PDB entry 8UNF | electron microscopy, 3.15 A resolution | chains C and B of the 10 polymer chains in the assembly

[Chain C (and B)]
Name: Sliding-clamp-loader large subunit
Organism: Tequatrovirus T4
Notes: chain B of this document is another copy of the same molecule, construct and numbering; everything in this record applies to it too
Reference sequence: P04526 (LOADL_BPT4); numbering as in UniProt (aligned over 1-319)
Chain sequence (319 residues; each row starts with the number of its first residue):
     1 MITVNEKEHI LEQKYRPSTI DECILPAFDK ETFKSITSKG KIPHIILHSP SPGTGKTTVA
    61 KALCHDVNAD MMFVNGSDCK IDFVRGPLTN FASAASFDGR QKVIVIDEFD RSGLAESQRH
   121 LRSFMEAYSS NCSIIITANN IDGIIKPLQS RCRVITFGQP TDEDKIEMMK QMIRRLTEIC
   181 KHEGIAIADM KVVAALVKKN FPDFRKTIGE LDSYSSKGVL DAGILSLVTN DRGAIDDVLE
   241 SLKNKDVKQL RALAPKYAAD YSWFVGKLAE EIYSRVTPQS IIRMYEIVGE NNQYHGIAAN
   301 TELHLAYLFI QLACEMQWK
Bound ions: Mg2+: Thr57, Asp107, Glu108 (together with 08T)
Ligand contacts:
  - 08T ([[[(2R,3S,4R,5R)-5-(6-aminopurin-9-yl)-3,4-bis(oxidanyl)oxolan-2-yl]methoxy-oxidanyl-phosphoryl]oxy-oxidanyl-phosphoryl]oxy-tris(fluoranyl)beryllium): Glu126, Pro147, Arg151
  - 08T: Glu12, Tyr15, Arg16, Pro17, Glu22, Cys23, Ile24, Pro52, Gly53, Thr54, Gly55, Lys56, Thr57, Thr58, Asp107, Glu108, Thr137, Asn139, Arg175, Phe204, Arg205, Ile208
Curated features (UniProtKB/Swiss-Prot):
  - binding site (ATP): Glu12 to Tyr15, Ile24, Gly53 to Thr58, Arg205

[Chain C / chain B interface]
Contacting residue pairs (88):
  Phe28(C) with Tyr214(B), hydrophobic
  Ser35(C) with Ser216(B)
  Lys39(C) with Asp212(B), salt bridge
  Lys41(C) with His9(B)
  Ile42(C) with His9(B)
  Pro43(C) with Ile10(B), hydrophobic
  His44(C) with Ile10(B)
  Pro50(C) with Asp260(B)
  Ile81(C) with Ser77(B); Arg111(B)
  Arg85(C) with Ser77(B), hydrogen bond (side chain-backbone); Asp78(B), salt bridge; Lys80(B); Arg111(B)
  Gln101(C) with His9(B)
  Glu116(C) with Arg111(B), salt bridge
  His120(C) with Asn75(B), hydrogen bond (backbone-side chain); Ser77(B); Asp78(B), salt bridge
  Arg122(C) with Glu108(B), salt bridge; Asp110(B), salt bridge; Asn139(B)
  Ser123(C) with Asn75(B); Asp107(B), hydrogen bond; Glu108(B)
  Glu126(C) with Gln13(B), hydrogen bond; Arg16(B), salt bridge; Arg205(B), salt bridge
  Ser129(C) with Glu8(B), hydrogen bond; His9(B); Ile10(B); Gln13(B)
  Ser130(C) with Lys7(B); Glu8(B), hydrogen bond (backbone-side chain)
  Ser133(C) with His9(B)
  Asp142(C) with Trp263(B)
  Lys146(C) with Pro52(B)
  Pro147(C) with Pro52(B), hydrophobic; Asn139(B)
  Gln149(C) with Lys206(B), hydrogen bond (backbone-side chain)
  Ser150(C) with Pro52(B); Asp203(B), hydrogen bond; Arg205(B), hydrogen bond
  Arg151(C) with Glu12(B); Arg205(B)
  Cys152(C) with Lys206(B), hydrogen bond (backbone-side chain)
  Arg153(C) with Ile10(B); Glu12(B), salt bridge; Gly209(B); Asp212(B), salt bridge
  Val154(C) with Lys206(B)
  Gln159(C) with Arg232(B), hydrogen bond (backbone-side chain); Gly233(B)
  Ser262(C) with Ala299(B); Asn300(B), hydrogen bond
  Val265(C) with Leu303(B), hydrophobic
  Glu270(C) with Arg251(B), salt bridge
  Tyr273(C) with Val247(B), hydrophobic; Lys248(B), hydrogen bond; Arg251(B)
  Ile281(C) with Val247(B), hydrophobic
  Ile282(C) with Ile310(B), hydrophobic; Cys314(B), hydrophobic
  Tyr285(C) with Val247(B), hydrophobic; Arg251(B); Tyr307(B); Ile310(B), hydrophobic
  Glu286(C) with Tyr307(B); Ile310(B)
  Val288(C) with Leu303(B), hydrophobic
  Gly289(C) with Tyr307(B)
  Glu290(C) with Tyr307(B)
  Asn292(C) with Ala298(B); Ala299(B), hydrogen bond (side chain-backbone); Asn300(B), hydrogen bond (side chain-backbone); Leu303(B)
  Gln293(C) with Glu290(B), hydrogen bond (side chain-backbone); Asn291(B); Tyr294(B); Ile297(B); Ala298(B); His304(B); Tyr307(B)
  Tyr294(C) with Tyr294(B)
  His295(C) with Ala299(B)
  Gly296(C) with Ile297(B), hydrogen bond (backbone-backbone)
  Ile297(C) with Tyr294(B), hydrophobic; Ile297(B), hydrophobic
Other interface residues (no listed pair), chain C (53 interface residues in all): Glu31, Arg119, Phe124, Thr161, Tyr261, Gly266, Ala269
Other interface residues (no listed pair), chain B (49 interface residues in all): Leu11, Thr57, Ser112, Ser213, Ser215, Lys217

[Summary]
53 residues of chain C and 49 residues of chain B are in contact; the contacts include 17 hydrogen bonds and
11 salt bridges. Polar contacts include Lys39(C)-Asp212(B), Arg85(C)-Asp78(B) and Glu116(C)-Arg111(B). Chain C
binds 08T and compound 08T.
Chain C and chain B are both Sliding-clamp-loader large subunit (Tequatrovirus T4); the structure, Cryo-EM
structure of T4 Bacteriophage Clamp Loader with Sliding Clamp and DNA, was determined by electron microscopy
together with 8UH7, 8UK9 and 8UNH from the same study.
